6UMA - chain A; structure by X-ray diffraction, 1.60 A resolution.

[Chain A]
Molecule: E3 ubiquitin-protein ligase TRIM7
Organism: Homo sapiens
Notes: EC 2.3.2.27; fragment: B30.2 domain
UniProtKB: Q9C029 (TRIM7_HUMAN); residues 338-511 here = UniProt positions 338-511
Amino-acid sequence (177 residues; row label = number of the first residue in the row):
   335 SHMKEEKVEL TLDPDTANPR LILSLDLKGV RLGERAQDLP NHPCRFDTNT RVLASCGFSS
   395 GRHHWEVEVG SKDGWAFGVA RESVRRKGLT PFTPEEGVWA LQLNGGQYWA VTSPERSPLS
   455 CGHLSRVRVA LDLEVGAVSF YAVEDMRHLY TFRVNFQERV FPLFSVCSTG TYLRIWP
Not modelled in the structure: 335-339, 511
Differences from the reference sequence: expression tag (335-337)
Modified / non-standard residues: Cys378 (s,S-(2-hydroxyethyl)thiocysteine; CME); Cys390 (s,S-(2-hydroxyethyl)thiocysteine; CME); Cys501 (s,S-(2-hydroxyethyl)thiocysteine; CME)
Ligand contacts:
  - malonate ion (MLI), molecule 1: Ser358, Gly363, Val364, Arg365, Tyr506, Leu507, Arg508
  - malonate ion (MLI), molecule 2: Thr382, Asn383, Thr384, Arg385, Thr424, Phe426, Ser499, Cys501
Curated features (UniProtKB/Swiss-Prot):
  - mutagenesis: Asn383 (N383A: Complete loss of substrate binding), Arg385 (R385A: Complete loss of substrate binding), Leu423 (L423A: Complete loss of interaction with GYG1), Phe426 (F426A: Complete loss of substrate binding), Gln436 (Q436A: Complete loss of substrate binding), Ser499 (S499A: Complete loss of interaction with GYG1), Cys501 (C501A: Complete loss of interaction with GYG1)
Reported in the primary citation:
  - binding site for malonate ion: Thr384, Arg385, Arg487, Ser499
  - mutagenesis - E368A, T384A, N438A: unchanged binding to GN1
  - mutagenesis - L423A, S499A: abolished binding to GN1
  - mutagenesis - R354A (2-fold): increased binding to GN1
  - contacts within the chain: Thr384-Ser499 (hydrogen bond)
  - post-translational modification sites: Cys378, Cys390, Cys501

[In short]
Chain A binds malonate ion. Curated annotation (UniProt) lists 7 mutagenesis sites. From the paper: a binding
site for malonate ion at Thr384, Arg385 and Arg487 among others; L423A and S499A abolish binding to GN1; 6
substitutions were tested in all.
Chain A is E3 ubiquitin-protein ligase TRIM7 (Homo sapiens); the structure, Crystal structure of the TRIM7
B30.2 domain at 1.6 angstrom resolution, was determined by X-ray diffraction together with 6UMB from the same
study.
